PDB entry 1HTE | X-ray diffraction, 2.80 A resolution | chains A and B of the 3 polymer chains in the assembly

== Chain A (and B) ==
Name: HIV-1 protease
Source organism: Human immunodeficiency virus 1
Notes: chain B of this document is another copy of the same molecule, construct and numbering; everything in this record applies to it too
Reference sequence: P03366 (POL_HV1B1); residues 1-99 here correspond to UniProt positions 69-167 (UniProt number = residue number + 68)
Sequence (99 residues; numbered 1 to 99; the number before each row is that of its first residue):
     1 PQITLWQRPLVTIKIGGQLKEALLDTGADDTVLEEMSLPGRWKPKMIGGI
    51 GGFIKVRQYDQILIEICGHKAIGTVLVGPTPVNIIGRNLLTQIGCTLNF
Small-molecule neighbours: gr123976 (G23; (2R,4S)-2-[(R)-benzylcarbamoyl-phenylacetyl-methyl]-5,5-dimethyl-thiazolidine-4-carboxylic acid): D25, G27, A28, D29, D30, V32, I47, G48, G49, I50, I84

== Interface between chain A and chain B ==
Pairs across the interface - 96 pairs, chain A then chain B:
  P1(A) with L97(B); N98(B); F99(B)
  Q2(A) with T96(B); L97(B); N98(B), hydrogen bond
  I3(A) with T96(B); L97(B), hydrogen bond (backbone-backbone); F99(B), hydrophobic
  T4(A) with T96(B)
  L5(A) with T26(B); R87(B), hydrogen bond (backbone-side chain); T91(B); C95(B)
  W6(A) with R87(B); T91(B)
  Q7(A) with R87(B)
  R8(A) with D29(B), salt bridge; R87(B)
  P9(A) with T26(B); R87(B); L97(B), hydrophobic
  L23(A) with G27(B)
  L24(A) with T26(B), hydrogen bond (backbone-side chain); F99(B), hydrophobic
  D25(A) with D25(B); T26(B); G27(B), hydrogen bond (side chain-backbone)
  T26(A) with P9(B); L24(B), hydrogen bond (side chain-backbone); D25(B), hydrogen bond (side chain-backbone); T26(B), hydrogen bond (side chain-backbone); L97(B)
  G27(A) with L23(B); D25(B), hydrogen bond (backbone-side chain)
  D29(A) with R8(B), salt bridge
  V32(A) with I50(B), hydrophobic
  G48(A) with I50(B)
  G49(A) with I50(B); P81(B)
  I50(A) with V32(B), hydrophobic; I47(B), hydrophobic; G48(B); G49(B); I50(B); G51(B), hydrogen bond (backbone-backbone); G52(B), hydrogen bond (backbone-backbone)
  G51(A) with G51(B); G52(B); I54(B)
  G52(A) with I50(B); G51(B), hydrogen bond (backbone-backbone)
  I54(A) with I50(B)
  C67(A) with F99(B), hydrophobic
  T80(A) with I50(B)
  I84(A) with I50(B), hydrophobic
  R87(A) with L5(B), hydrogen bond (side chain-backbone); W6(B); R8(B); P9(B)
  L90(A) with L5(B), hydrophobic
  T91(A) with L5(B); W6(B)
  Q92(A) with W6(B)
  I93(A) with F99(B), hydrophobic
  G94(A) with N98(B); F99(B)
  C95(A) with L5(B); L97(B), hydrophobic; N98(B); F99(B), hydrophobic
  T96(A) with Q2(B), hydrogen bond; I3(B); T4(B); T96(B); L97(B); N98(B), hydrogen bond (backbone-backbone)
  L97(A) with P1(B); Q2(B); I3(B), hydrogen bond (backbone-backbone); L24(B), hydrophobic; C95(B), hydrophobic; T96(B); L97(B), hydrophobic
  N98(A) with P1(B); Q2(B); G94(B); C95(B); T96(B), hydrogen bond (backbone-backbone); N98(B), hydrogen bond
  F99(A) with P1(B), hydrogen bond (backbone-backbone); I3(B), hydrophobic; L24(B), hydrophobic; I93(B); G94(B); C95(B), hydrophobic
Interface residues without a listed pair, chain A (40 interface residues in all): I47, F53, H69, P81
Interface residues without a listed pair, chain B (38 interface residues in all): Q7, F53, C67, H69, T80, L90

== In short ==
The interface between chain A and chain B involves 40 residues on one side and 38 on the other; the contacts
include 19 hydrogen bonds and 2 salt bridges. Polar contacts include R8(A)-D29(B), Q2(A)-N98(B) and
L5(A)-R87(B). Ligands of chain A: gr123976.
Chain A and chain B are both HIV-1 protease (Human immunodeficiency virus 1); the structure, X-ray
crystallographic studies of a series of penicillin-derived asymmetric inhibitors of HIV-1 protease, was
determined by X-ray diffraction together with 1HTF and 1HTG from the same study.
